Entry 8KE0 (electron microscopy, 4.00 A resolution); this record covers chains E and J of the 11 polymer chains in the assembly.

# Chain E
Molecule: Histone H3.1
Source organism: Homo sapiens
Reference sequence: P68431 (H31_HUMAN); residues 0-135 here correspond to UniProt positions 1-136 (UniProt number = residue number + 1)
Amino-acid sequence (139 residues; each row starts with the number of its first residue; numbers below 1 keep their minus sign (Gly-3 is residue -3)):
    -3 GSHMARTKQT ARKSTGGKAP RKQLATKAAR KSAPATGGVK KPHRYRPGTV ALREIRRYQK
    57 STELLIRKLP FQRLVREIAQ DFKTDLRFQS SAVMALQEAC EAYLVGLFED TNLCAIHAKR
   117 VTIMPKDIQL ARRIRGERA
Not modelled in the structure: -3 to 37
Differences from the reference sequence: expression tag (-3 to -1)
UniProt features mapped onto this chain:
  - modified residue: Arg2 (Asymmetric dimethylarginine), Thr3 (Phosphothreonine), Lys4 (Allysine), Gln5 (5-glutamyl dopamine), Thr6 (Phosphothreonine), Arg8 (Citrulline), Lys9 (N6,N6,N6-trimethyllysine), Ser10 (ADP-ribosylserine), Thr11 (Phosphothreonine), Lys14 (N6-(2-hydroxyisobutyryl)lysine), Arg17 (Asymmetric dimethylarginine), Lys18 (N6-(2-hydroxyisobutyryl)lysine), Lys23 (N6-(2-hydroxyisobutyryl)lysine), Arg26 (Citrulline), Lys27 (N6,N6,N6-trimethyllysine), Ser28 (ADP-ribosylserine), Lys36 (N6,N6,N6-trimethyllysine), Lys37 (N6-methyllysine), Tyr41 (Phosphotyrosine), Lys56 (N6,N6,N6-trimethyllysine) and 8 more in UniProt
  - lipidation: Lys18 (N6-decanoyllysine)

# Chain J
Molecule: 193-nt DNA strand
Source organism: synthetic construct
Sequence (193 nucleotides; each row starts with the number of its first residue; numbers below 1 keep their minus sign (DA-96 is residue -96)):
   -96 ATCACGTAAT ATTGGCCAGC TAGGATCACA ATCCCGGTGC CGAGGCCGCT CAATTGGTCG
   -36 TAGACAGCTC TAGCACCGCT TAAACGCACG TACGGATTCC GTACGTGCGT TTAAGCGGTG
    24 CTAGAGCTGT CTACGACCAA TTGAGCGGCC TCGGCACCGG GATTGTGATC CTAGCTGGCC
    84 AATATTACGT GAT
Not modelled in the structure: -96 to -92, 92-96

# How chain E and chain J interact
Residue-residue contacts (21; chain E residue first):
  Arg40(E) with DC-8(J), base contact; DG70(J), phosphate contact
  Arg42(E) with DA-5(J), salt bridge to the phosphate; DG70(J), salt bridge to the phosphate
  Pro43(E) with DA-5(J), sugar contact
  Thr45(E) with DT69(J), phosphate contact; DG70(J), phosphate contact
  Arg63(E) with DA-13(J), phosphate contact
  Arg72(E) with DC-23(J), salt bridge to the phosphate
  Arg83(E) with DG-24(J), phosphate contact; DC-23(J), phosphate contact
  Phe84(E) with DG-24(J), phosphate contact; DC-23(J), hydrogen bond to the phosphate
  Gln85(E) with DG-24(J), hydrogen bond to the phosphate
  Ser86(E) with DG-24(J), phosphate contact
  Arg116(E) with DG-3(J), phosphate contact; DG-2(J), phosphate contact
  Val117(E) with DC-4(J), phosphate contact; DG-3(J), hydrogen bond to the phosphate
  Thr118(E) with DC-4(J), phosphate contact; DG-3(J), hydrogen bond to the phosphate
Other interface residues (no listed pair), chain E (19 interface residues in all): His39, Tyr41, Gln68, Leu82, Lys115, Met120
Other interface residues (no listed pair), chain J (14 interface residues in all): DA-14, DG-7, DT-6, DA71

# Summary
The interface between chain E and chain J involves 19 residues on one side and 14 on the other; the contacts
include 4 hydrogen bonds and 3 salt bridges. Among the polar pairs are Phe84(E)-DC-23(J), Gln85(E)-DG-24(J)
and Val117(E)-DG-3(J).
Chain E is Histone H3.1 (Homo sapiens) and chain J is a 193-nt DNA strand (synthetic construct); the
structure, Structure of H1.2 bound to the nucleosome, was determined by electron microscopy (same publication
as 8KD1 and 8KCY).
